6YKF - chains A and B; structure by X-ray diffraction, 1.48 A resolution.

== Chain A ==
Name: HNH endonuclease
Source organism: Vibrio campbellii
UniProtKB: A0A344KQF3 (A0A344KQF3_9VIBR); residues 1-309 here = UniProt positions 1-309
Amino-acid sequence (309 residues; row label = number of the first residue in the row):
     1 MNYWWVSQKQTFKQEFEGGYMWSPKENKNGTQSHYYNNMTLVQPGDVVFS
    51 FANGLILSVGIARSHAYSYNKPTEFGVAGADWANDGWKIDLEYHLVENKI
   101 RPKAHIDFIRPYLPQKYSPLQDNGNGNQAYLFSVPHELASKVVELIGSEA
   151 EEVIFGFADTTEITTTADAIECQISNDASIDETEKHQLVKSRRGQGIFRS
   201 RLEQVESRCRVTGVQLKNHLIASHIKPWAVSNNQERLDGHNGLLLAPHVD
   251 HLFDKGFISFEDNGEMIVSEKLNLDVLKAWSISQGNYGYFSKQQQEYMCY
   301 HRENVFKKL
Reported in the primary citation:
  - binding site for the 5-nt DNA strand (chain B): Pro-24, Trp-82, Tyr-130
  - catalytic residues: Asp-254 (proposed by the authors, not directly observed)
  - mutagenesis - E15A, Y130A: decreased catalytic activity on 5hmC containing DNA
  - mutagenesis - S23L, W82A/Y130A, Y130W/F132S, H224A, D250A, D254A: decreased catalytic activity

== Chain B ==
Molecule: 5-nt DNA strand
Source organism: synthetic construct
Sequence (5 nucleotides; row label = number of the first residue in the row):
     1 CACAG
Modified positions: 5CM (5-methyl-2'-deoxy-cytidine-5'-monophosphate) at position 3

== Interface between chain A and chain B ==
Residue-residue contacts (31; chain A residue first):
  Ser-7(A) / 5CM_3(B)  sugar contact
  Ser-7(A) / DA4(B)  phosphate contact
  Gln-8(A) / 5CM_3(B)  base contact
  Gln-8(A) / DA4(B)  hydrogen bond to the phosphate
  Lys-9(A) / 5CM_3(B)  hydrogen bond to the base
  Lys-9(A) / DA4(B)  hydrogen bond to the phosphate
  Lys-9(A) / DG5(B)  hydrogen bond to the base
  Gln-10(A) / 5CM_3(B)  hydrogen bond to the base
  Gln-10(A) / DA4(B)  hydrogen bond to the phosphate
  Thr-11(A) / 5CM_3(B)  hydrogen bond to the base
  Glu-15(A) / 5CM_3(B)  hydrogen bond to the base
  Trp-22(A) / 5CM_3(B)  hydrogen bond to the base
  Asn-27(A) / DC1(B)  phosphate contact
  Asn-27(A) / DA2(B)  sugar contact
  Lys-28(A) / DA2(B)  hydrogen bond to the phosphate
  Tyr-36(A) / DA2(B)  sugar contact
  Tyr-36(A) / 5CM_3(B)  hydrogen bond to the phosphate
  Phe-51(A) / DA4(B)  phosphate contact
  Phe-51(A) / DG5(B)  phosphate contact
  Gly-54(A) / DG5(B)  phosphate contact
  Phe-75(A) / 5CM_3(B)  base contact
  Trp-82(A) / 5CM_3(B)  hydrogen bond to the phosphate
  Asn-125(A) / DG5(B)  sugar contact
  Gly-126(A) / DA4(B)  hydrogen bond to the phosphate
  Gly-126(A) / DG5(B)  hydrogen bond to the phosphate
  Asn-127(A) / DA4(B)  sugar contact
  Gln-128(A) / DA2(B)  sugar contact
  Gln-128(A) / 5CM_3(B)  sugar contact
  Gln-128(A) / DA4(B)  hydrogen bond to the base
  Ala-129(A) / 5CM_3(B)  sugar contact
  Tyr-130(A) / 5CM_3(B)  base contact
Also at the interface, not in a pair above, chain A (22 interface residues in all): Ser-23, Pro-24

== Overview ==
22 residues of chain A face 5 of chain B across their interface, with 15 hydrogen bonds. Among the polar pairs
are Lys-9(A)/5CM_3(B), Lys-9(A)/DG5(B) and Gln-10(A)/5CM_3(B). From the paper: the catalytic residue
Asp-254(A); S23L, W82A/Y130A and Y130W/F132S of chain A, among others, reduce catalytic activity; 8
substitutions were tested in all.
Chain A is HNH endonuclease (Vibrio campbellii) and chain B is a 5-nt DNA strand (synthetic construct); the
structure, VcaM4I restriction endonuclease in the presence of 5mC-modified ssDNA, was determined by X-ray
diffraction together with 6YJB and 6YMG from the same study.
